PDB entry 6VWP | X-ray diffraction, 3.45 A resolution | chains A and B of the 4 polymer chains in the assembly

# Chain A (and B)
Name: Inosine-guanosine kinase
From: Escherichia coli (strain K12)
Notes: EC 2.7.1.73; chain B of this document is another copy of the same molecule, construct and numbering; everything in this record applies to it too
UniProtKB: P0AEW6 (INGK_ECOLI); residues 1-434 here = UniProt positions 1-434
Sequence (437 residues; row label = number of the first residue in the row; numbers below 1 keep their minus sign (Gly-2 is residue -2)):
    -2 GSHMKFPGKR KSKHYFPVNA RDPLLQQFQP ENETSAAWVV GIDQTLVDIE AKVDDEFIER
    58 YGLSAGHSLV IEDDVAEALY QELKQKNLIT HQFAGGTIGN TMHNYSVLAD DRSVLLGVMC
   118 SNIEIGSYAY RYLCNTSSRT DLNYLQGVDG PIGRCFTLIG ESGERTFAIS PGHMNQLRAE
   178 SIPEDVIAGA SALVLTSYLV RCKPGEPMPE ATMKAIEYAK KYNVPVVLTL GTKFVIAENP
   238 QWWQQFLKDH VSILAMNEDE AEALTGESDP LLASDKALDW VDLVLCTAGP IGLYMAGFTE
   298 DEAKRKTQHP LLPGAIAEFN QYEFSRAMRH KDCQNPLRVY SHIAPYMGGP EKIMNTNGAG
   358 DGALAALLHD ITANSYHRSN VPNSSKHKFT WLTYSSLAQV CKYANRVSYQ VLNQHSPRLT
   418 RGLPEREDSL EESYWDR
Disordered / not traced: -2 to -1 (chain B: -2 to -1, 348-354)
Sequence notes: expression tag (-2 to 0)
Metal / ion sites: K+ site 1: Leu130, Thr133 (shared with Leu130(B), Cys131(B), Thr133(B) of chain B); Mg2+: Leu227, Glu257; K+ site 2: Leu244, Lys245, Val248, Trp277
Small-molecule neighbours:
  - guanosine-5',3'-tetraphosphate (G4P): Arg7, Lys8, Ser9, Lys10, His11, Arg302, His306, Phe321, Lys383, Tyr391, Ser393, Ala395, Gln396, Lys399
  - guanosine (GMP), molecule 1: Asp40, Gln41, Leu43, Asp45, Ser65, Gly92, Gly93, Thr94, Asn97, Cys152, Phe164, Ile166, Thr193, Tyr195, Arg198, Asn354, Gly355, Asp358, Pro414
  - guanosine (GMP), molecule 2: Leu275, Asp276, Trp277, Val278, Asp279, Phe295, His327, Arg335
What the authors report for this chain:
  - conformationally variable residues (loop rearrangement): Met344 to Gly355, Val378 to Lys385
  - binding site for guanosine-5',3'-tetraphosphate: Arg7, Lys10, His11, Arg302, Phe321, Lys383, Ser393, Gln396, Arg434
  - specificity-determining residues: Lys10, Arg302, Arg434
  - self-association interface (contacts with another copy of this molecule): Leu308, Glu315
  - mutagenesis - L308S: unchanged binding to guanosine-5',3'-tetraphosphate
  - allosteric site: Lys383

# Chain A / chain B interface
Pairs across the interface (100):
  Lys2(A) - Arg418(B)
  Gly5(A) - Trp432(B)
  Lys6(A) - Glu424(B)  salt bridge
  Lys6(A) - Glu428(B)  salt bridge
  Lys6(A) - Trp432(B)
  Arg7(A) - Trp432(B)
  Lys8(A) - Glu429(B)  salt bridge
  Lys8(A) - Asp433(B)  salt bridge
  Arg18(A) - His412(B)
  Val104(A) - Arg418(B)
  Asp107(A) - Thr417(B)  hydrogen bond
  Asp107(A) - Arg418(B)
  Met116(A) - Ile122(B)  hydrophobic
  Ser118(A) - Ile120(B)
  Ser118(A) - Glu121(B)
  Asn119(A) - Asn119(B)
  Asn119(A) - Ile120(B)
  Ile120(A) - Ser118(B)
  Ile120(A) - Ile120(B)  hydrogen bond (backbone-backbone)
  Ile120(A) - Tyr127(B)  hydrophobic
  Glu121(A) - Ser118(B)
  Ile122(A) - Met116(B)  hydrophobic
  Ile122(A) - Asn140(B)
  Ile122(A) - Gln143(B)
  Ile122(A) - Gly144(B)
  Gly123(A) - Asn140(B)
  Tyr127(A) - Leu130(B)  hydrophobic
  Tyr127(A) - Leu139(B)  hydrogen bond (side chain-backbone)
  Tyr127(A) - Asn140(B)
  Tyr127(A) - Leu142(B)
  Arg128(A) - Asn140(B)  hydrogen bond
  Leu130(A) - Tyr127(B)  hydrophobic
  Leu130(A) - Leu130(B)
  Cys131(A) - Ser134(B)
  Cys131(A) - Ser135(B)
  Cys131(A) - Thr137(B)  hydrogen bond (side chain-backbone)
  Cys131(A) - Leu139(B)
  Asn132(A) - Ser135(B)
  Ser134(A) - Cys131(B)
  Ser135(A) - Cys131(B)
  Ser135(A) - Asn132(B)
  Arg136(A) - Thr417(B)
  Thr137(A) - Cys131(B)  hydrogen bond (backbone-side chain)
  Leu139(A) - Tyr127(B)  hydrogen bond (backbone-side chain)
  Leu139(A) - Cys131(B)
  Asn140(A) - Ile122(B)
  Asn140(A) - Gly123(B)
  Asn140(A) - Arg128(B)  hydrogen bond
  Leu142(A) - Tyr127(B)
  Gln143(A) - Ile122(B)
  Gly144(A) - Ile122(B)
  His306(A) - Arg434(B)  hydrogen bond (side chain-backbone)
  Ile340(A) - Tyr431(B)
  Tyr343(A) - Leu427(B)
  Tyr343(A) - Glu428(B)  hydrogen bond
  Tyr343(A) - Tyr431(B)  hydrophobic
  Lys399(A) - Tyr431(B)  hydrogen bond (backbone-side chain)
  Lys399(A) - Trp432(B)  hydrogen bond (side chain-backbone)
  Lys399(A) - Arg434(B)  hydrogen bond (side chain-backbone)
  Tyr400(A) - Trp432(B)  hydrophobic
  Asn402(A) - Tyr431(B)  hydrogen bond
  Arg403(A) - Glu428(B)  salt bridge
  Arg403(A) - Tyr431(B)  hydrogen bond (backbone-side chain)
  Arg403(A) - Trp432(B)
  Thr417(A) - Asp107(B)  hydrogen bond
  Thr417(A) - Ser135(B)
  Thr417(A) - Arg418(B)  hydrogen bond (backbone-side chain)
  Arg418(A) - Lys2(B)
  Arg418(A) - Arg418(B)
  Arg418(A) - Glu422(B)  salt bridge
  Gly419(A) - Arg418(B)
  Pro421(A) - Glu422(B)
  Glu422(A) - Pro421(B)
  Glu422(A) - Glu422(B)
  Arg423(A) - Glu424(B)
  Arg423(A) - Glu429(B)  salt bridge
  Glu424(A) - Lys6(B)  salt bridge
  Glu424(A) - Arg423(B)  salt bridge
  Leu427(A) - Tyr343(B)
  Leu427(A) - Met344(B)  hydrophobic
  Glu428(A) - Lys6(B)  salt bridge
  Glu428(A) - Tyr343(B)
  Glu428(A) - Arg403(B)  salt bridge
  Glu428(A) - Pro421(B)
  Glu429(A) - Lys8(B)  salt bridge
  Glu429(A) - Arg423(B)  salt bridge
  Tyr431(A) - Ile340(B)
  Tyr431(A) - Tyr343(B)  hydrophobic
  Tyr431(A) - Lys399(B)  hydrogen bond (side chain-backbone)
  Tyr431(A) - Asn402(B)  hydrogen bond
  Tyr431(A) - Arg403(B)
  Trp432(A) - Gly5(B)
  Trp432(A) - Lys6(B)
  Trp432(A) - Arg7(B)
  Trp432(A) - Lys399(B)  hydrogen bond (backbone-side chain)
  Trp432(A) - Tyr400(B)  hydrophobic
  Trp432(A) - Arg403(B)
  Asp433(A) - Lys8(B)  salt bridge
  Arg434(A) - His306(B)  hydrogen bond (backbone-side chain)
  Arg434(A) - Lys399(B)  hydrogen bond (backbone-side chain)
Also at the interface, not in a pair above, chain A (55 interface residues in all): Cys117, Thr133, Asp138, Cys398, His412
Also at the interface, not in a pair above, chain B (56 interface residues in all): Arg18, Cys117, Thr133, Arg136, Asp138, Cys398, Asn410, Leu420

# In short
55 residues of chain A face 56 of chain B across their interface, with 22 hydrogen bonds and 14 salt bridges.
Polar pairs include Lys6(A)-Glu424(B), Lys6(A)-Glu428(B) and Lys8(A)-Glu429(B). The paper reports a binding
site for guanosine-5',3'-tetraphosphate at Arg7(A), Lys10(A) and His11(A) among others; L308S of chain A
leaves binding to guanosine-5',3'-tetraphosphate unchanged.
Both chains are Inosine-guanosine kinase (Escherichia coli (strain K12)). Entry 6VWP (Crystal structure of E.
coli guanosine kinase in complex with ppGpp) was determined by X-ray diffraction.
